PDB entry 7NYT | X-ray diffraction, 1.09 A resolution | chain A

== Chain A ==
Name: Exoglucanase 1
From: Hypocrea jecorina
Notes: EC 3.2.1.91
Reference sequence: P62694 (GUX1_HYPJE); residues 1-434 here correspond to UniProt positions 18-451 (UniProt number = residue number + 17)
Amino-acid sequence (434 residues; numbered 1 to 434; the number before each row is that of its first residue):
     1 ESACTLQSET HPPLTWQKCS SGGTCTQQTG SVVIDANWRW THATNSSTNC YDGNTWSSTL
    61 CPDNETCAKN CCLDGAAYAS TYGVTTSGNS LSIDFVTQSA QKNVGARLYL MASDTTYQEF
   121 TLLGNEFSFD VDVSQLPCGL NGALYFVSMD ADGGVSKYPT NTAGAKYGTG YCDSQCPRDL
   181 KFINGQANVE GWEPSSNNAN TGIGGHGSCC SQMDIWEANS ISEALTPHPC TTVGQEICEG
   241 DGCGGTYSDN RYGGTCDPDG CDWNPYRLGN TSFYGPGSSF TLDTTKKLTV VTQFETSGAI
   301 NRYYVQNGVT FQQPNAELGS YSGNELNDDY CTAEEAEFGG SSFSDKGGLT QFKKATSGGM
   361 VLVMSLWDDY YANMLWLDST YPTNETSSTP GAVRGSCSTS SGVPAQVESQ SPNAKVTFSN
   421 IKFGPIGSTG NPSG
Sequence notes: cloning artifact (94); engineered mutation Q212 (Glu229 in P62694)
Modified residues: E1 (pyroglutamic acid; PCA)
Swiss-Prot annotation at these positions:
  - active site: E217 (Proton donor/acceptor)
  - site: N64 (Not glycosylated)
  - glycosylation (N-linked (GlcNAc) asparagine): N45, N270, N384
Disulfides: C4-C72, C19-C25, C50-C71, C61-C67, C138-C397, C172-C210, C176-C209, C230-C256, C238-C243, C261-C331
Covalently attached groups: glycan linked to N270
Bound ions: Co2+ site 1: H206, E239; Co2+ site 2: E295, E325
Residues lining bound ligands: beta-D-glucopyranose / beta-D-galactopyranose / P-nitrophenol: G23, T24, C25, T26, P432, S433, G434
From the paper describing this entry:
  - post-translational modification sites: N270
  - conformationally variable residues (loop rearrangement): D241 to T255, Y371
  - binding site for beta-D-galactopyranose: T246, R251
  - catalytic residues: E217 (citing earlier work)
  - mutagenesis - E212Q, E217Q: increased binding to oNPC
  - mutagenesis - D214N: unchanged binding to oNPC
  - mutagenesis - E212Q: decreased binding to cellobiose
  - mutagenesis - E212Q: abolished catalytic activity (citing earlier work)

== Summary ==
Ligands of chain A: beta-D-glucopyranose / beta-D-galactopyranose / P-nitrophenol. Covalently linked
N-acetylglucosamine: at N270. H206 and E239 coordinate Co2+ site 1. E295 and E325 form the Co2+ site 2. From
UniProt: active-site residue E217. From the paper: the catalytic residue E217; E212Q and E217Q increase
binding to oNPC.
Chain A is Exoglucanase 1 (Hypocrea jecorina); the structure, Trichoderma reesei Cel7A E212Q mutant in complex
with lactose, was determined by X-ray diffraction, deposited together with 7OC8, 4V0Z and 4UWT.
